Entry 3AVT (X-ray diffraction, 2.61 A resolution); this record covers chains A and T.

== Chain A ==
Molecule: Elongation factor Ts, Elongation factor Tu, LINKER, Q beta replicase
Organism: Escherichia coli O157:H7
UniProt: chimeric construct of P0A6P3, P0A6N3, Q8LTE0: residues 1-283 from P0A6P3 (EFTS_ECO57) positions 1-283 (same numbers); residues 285-678 from P0A6N3 positions 1-394 (UniProt number = residue number - 284); residues 695-1283 from Q8LTE0 positions 1-589 (UniProt number = residue number - 694)
Amino-acid sequence (1289 residues; row label = number of the first residue in the row):
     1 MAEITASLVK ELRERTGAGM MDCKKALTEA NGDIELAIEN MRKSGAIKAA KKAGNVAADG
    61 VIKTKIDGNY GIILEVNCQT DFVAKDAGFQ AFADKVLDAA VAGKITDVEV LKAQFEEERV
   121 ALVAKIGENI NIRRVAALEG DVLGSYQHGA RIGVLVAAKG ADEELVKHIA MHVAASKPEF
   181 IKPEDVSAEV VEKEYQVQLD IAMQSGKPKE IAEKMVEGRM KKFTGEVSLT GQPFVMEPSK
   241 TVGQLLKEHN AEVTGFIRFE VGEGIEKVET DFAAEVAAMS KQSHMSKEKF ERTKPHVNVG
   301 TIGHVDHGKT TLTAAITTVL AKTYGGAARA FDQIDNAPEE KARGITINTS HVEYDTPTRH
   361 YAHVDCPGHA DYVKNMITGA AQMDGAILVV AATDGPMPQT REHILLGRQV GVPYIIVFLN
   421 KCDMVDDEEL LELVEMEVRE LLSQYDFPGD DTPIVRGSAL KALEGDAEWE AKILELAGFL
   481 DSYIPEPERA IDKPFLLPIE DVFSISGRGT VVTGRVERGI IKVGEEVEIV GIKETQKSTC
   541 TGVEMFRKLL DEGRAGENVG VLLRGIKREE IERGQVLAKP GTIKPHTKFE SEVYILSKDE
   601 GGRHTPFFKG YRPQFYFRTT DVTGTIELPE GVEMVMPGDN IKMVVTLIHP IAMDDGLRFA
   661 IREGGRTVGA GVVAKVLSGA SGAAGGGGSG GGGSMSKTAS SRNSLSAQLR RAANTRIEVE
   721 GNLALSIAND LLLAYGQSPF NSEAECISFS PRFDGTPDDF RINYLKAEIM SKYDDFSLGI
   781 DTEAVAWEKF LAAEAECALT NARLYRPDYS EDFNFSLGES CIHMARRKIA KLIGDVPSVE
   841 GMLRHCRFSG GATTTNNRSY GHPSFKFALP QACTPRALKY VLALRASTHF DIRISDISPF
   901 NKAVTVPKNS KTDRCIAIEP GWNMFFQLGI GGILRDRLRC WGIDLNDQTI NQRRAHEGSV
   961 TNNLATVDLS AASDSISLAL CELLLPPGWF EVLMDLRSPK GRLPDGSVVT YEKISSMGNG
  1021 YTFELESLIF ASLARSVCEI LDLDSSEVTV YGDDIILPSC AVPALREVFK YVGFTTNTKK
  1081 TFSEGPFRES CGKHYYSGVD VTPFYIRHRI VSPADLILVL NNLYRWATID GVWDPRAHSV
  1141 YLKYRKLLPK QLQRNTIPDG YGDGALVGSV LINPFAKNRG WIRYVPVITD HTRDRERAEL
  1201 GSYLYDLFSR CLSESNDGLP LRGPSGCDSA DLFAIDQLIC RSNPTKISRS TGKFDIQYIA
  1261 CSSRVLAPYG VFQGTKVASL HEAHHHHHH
Unresolved in the structure: 1, 287-289, 327-347, 681-699, 1217-1233, 1265-1289
Construct notes: linker (284); expression tag (1284-1289)
Ion coordination: Ca2+ site 1: Asp968, Leu969 (together with 3'-deoxy-guanosine-5'-triphosphate); Ca2+ site 2: Asp968, Asp1053, Asp1054
Small-molecule neighbours:
  - 3'-deoxy-guanosine-5'-triphosphate (GH3), molecule 1: Lys908, Arg914, Ile916, Asp968, Leu969, Ser970, Ala971, Ala972, Ser973, Met1017, Gly1018, Thr1022, Phe1023, Glu1026, Asp1053, Asn1077, Lys1080
  - 3'-deoxy-guanosine-5'-triphosphate (GH3), molecule 2: Gln948, Phe1023, Tyr1051, Gly1052, Asp1053, Asp1054, Glu1089, Cys1091, Gly1092
Swiss-Prot annotation at these positions:
  - region: Thr80 to Val83 (Involved in Mg(2+) ion dislocation from EF-Tu)

== Chain T ==
Molecule: 7-nt RNA strand
Sequence (7 nucleotides; numbered 2101 to 2107; the number before each row is that of its first residue):
  2101 AUCGCCA
Unresolved in the structure: 2101-2103

== Interface between chain A and chain T ==
Contacting residue pairs - 27 pairs, chain A then chain T:
  Arg847(A) with A2107(T), salt bridge to the phosphate
  Ser849(A) with C2106(T), phosphate contact
  Gly851(A) with C2105(T), sugar contact; C2106(T), hydrogen bond to the phosphate
  Ala852(A) with G2104(T), sugar contact; C2105(T), hydrogen bond to the phosphate
  Asn857(A) with G2104(T), phosphate contact
  Arg858(A) with G2104(T), hydrogen bond to the phosphate; C2105(T), phosphate contact
  Thr905(A) with G2104(T), base contact
  Val906(A) with G2104(T), base contact
  Pro907(A) with G2104(T), base contact
  Ile916(A) with C2105(T), base contact
  Ala917(A) with C2105(T), hydrogen bond to the sugar
  Ile918(A) with C2105(T), sugar contact
  Met924(A) with C2106(T), sugar contact
  Leu928(A) with C2106(T), phosphate contact; A2107(T), phosphate contact
  Arg935(A) with A2107(T), hydrogen bond to the phosphate
  Leu945(A) with A2107(T), sugar contact
  Gln948(A) with A2107(T), base contact
  Met1017(A) with C2105(T), base contact
  Gly1018(A) with C2105(T), hydrogen bond to the base; C2106(T), sugar contact
  Asn1019(A) with C2106(T), sugar contact
  Phe1023(A) with A2107(T), sugar contact
  Tyr1051(A) with A2107(T), hydrogen bond to the sugar
Interface residues without a listed pair, chain A (25 interface residues in all): Gly850, Glu919, Gly1020

== Summary ==
25 residues of chain A and 4 residues of chain T are in contact, with 7 hydrogen bonds and 1 salt bridge.
Polar contacts include Gly1018(A)-C2105(T), Ala917(A)-C2105(T) and Tyr1051(A)-A2107(T). Chain A binds
3'-deoxy-guanosine-5'-triphosphate. Asp968(A) and Leu969(A) form the Ca2+ site 1.
Here chain A is Elongation factor Ts, Elongation factor Tu, LINKER, Q beta replicase (Escherichia coli
O157:H7) and chain T is a 7-nt RNA strand. Entry 3AVT (Structure of viral RNA polymerase complex 1) was
determined by X-ray diffraction together with 3AVU, 3AVV, 3AVW, 3AVX and 3AVY from the same study.
